PDB entry 4LB6 | X-ray diffraction, 1.80 A resolution | chains B and C

[Chain B]
Protein: Protein kinase containing Z-DNA binding domains
From: Danio rerio
Notes: EC 2.7.11.1; fragment: Zalpha domain
Reference sequence: Q5NE14 (Q5NE14_DANRE); residue numbers follow UniProt; this construct covers 5-70
Chain sequence (72 residues; numbered -1 to 70; the number before each row is that of its first residue; numbers below 1 keep their minus sign (Gly-1 is residue -1)):
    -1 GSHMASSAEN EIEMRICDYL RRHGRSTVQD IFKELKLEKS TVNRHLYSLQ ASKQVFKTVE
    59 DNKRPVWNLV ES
Disordered / not traced: -1 to 6, 70
Construct notes: expression tag (-1 to 4)
Reported in the primary citation:
  - binding site for the 13-nt DNA strand (chain C): Gln27, Lys31, Asn41, Arg42, Tyr45, Trp65
  - mutagenesis - Q27A: unchanged binding to DNA
  - mutagenesis - Q27E, K31A: decreased binding to DNA

[Chain C]
Molecule: 13-nt DNA strand
Sequence (13 nucleotides; numbered 7 to 19; the number before each row is that of its first residue):
     7 TCGCGCGCGC GCG
Disordered / not traced: 7, 14-19

[How chain B and chain C interact]
Contacting residue pairs - 15 pairs, chain B then chain C:
  Gln27(B) - DG9(C)  hydrogen bond to the phosphate
  Lys37(B) - DC10(C)  phosphate contact
  Lys37(B) - DG11(C)  salt bridge to the phosphate
  Ser38(B) - DG11(C)  hydrogen bond to the phosphate
  Asn41(B) - DC10(C)  hydrogen bond to the phosphate
  Asn41(B) - DG11(C)  hydrogen bond to the phosphate
  Arg42(B) - DG11(C)  phosphate contact
  Arg42(B) - DC12(C)  salt bridge to the phosphate
  Tyr45(B) - DC10(C)  hydrogen bond to the phosphate
  Tyr45(B) - DG11(C)  base contact
  Asn60(B) - DC8(C)  phosphate contact
  Asn60(B) - DG9(C)  sugar contact
  Arg62(B) - DG9(C)  salt bridge to the phosphate
  Pro63(B) - DG9(C)  phosphate contact
  Pro63(B) - DC10(C)  phosphate contact
Also at the interface, not in a pair above, chain B (10 interface residues in all): Lys61

[Overview]
Chain B and chain C form an interface of 10 and 5 residues respectively; the contacts include 5 hydrogen bonds
and 3 salt bridges. Polar pairs include Gln27(B)-DG9(C), Ser38(B)-DG11(C) and Asn41(B)-DC10(C). The paper
reports a binding site for the 13-nt DNA strand (chain C) at Gln27(B), Lys31(B) and Asn41(B) among others;
Q27E and K31A of chain B reduce binding to DNA.
Chain B is Protein kinase containing Z-DNA binding domains (Danio rerio) and chain C is a 13-nt DNA strand;
the structure, Crystal structure of PKZ Zalpha in complex with ds(CG)6 (tetragonal form), was determined by
X-ray diffraction (same publication as 4LB5).
